PDB entry 1ASK | X-ray diffraction, 2.30 A resolution | chains A and B

# Chain A (and B)
Name: Nuclear transport factor 2
Source organism: Rattus norvegicus
Notes: chain B of this document is another copy of the same molecule, construct and numbering; everything in this record applies to it too
UniProt: P61972 (NTF2_RAT); numbering as in UniProt (aligned over 1-127)
Amino-acid sequence (127 residues; row label = number of the first residue in the row):
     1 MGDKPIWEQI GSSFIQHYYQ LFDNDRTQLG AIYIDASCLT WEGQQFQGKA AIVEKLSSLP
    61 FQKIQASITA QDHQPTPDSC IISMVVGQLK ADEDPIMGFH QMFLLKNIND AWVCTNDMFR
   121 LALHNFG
Disordered / not traced: 1, 127 (chain B: 1-3, 124-127)
Sequence notes: engineered mutation Ala66 (His in P61972)
Swiss-Prot annotation at these positions:
  - modified residue: Lys4 (N6-acetyllysine)
  - mutagenesis: Trp7 (W7A: No effect on interaction with GDP-bound RAN. Decreased interaction with nucleoporins. Decreased localization to the nuclear pore complex. Decreased GDP-bound RAN and other proteins nuclear import), Tyr19 (Y19A: Loss of interaction with GDP-bound RAN. Loss of GDP-bound RAN nuclear import), Asp23 (D23A/N: No effect on interaction with GDP-bound RAN. Increases GDP-bound RAN nuclear import. Increased interaction with nucleoporins and localization to the nuclear pore complex ...), Glu42 (E42D: Loss of interaction with GDP-bound RAN. Loss of GDP-bound RAN nuclear import; E42K: Loss of interaction with GDP-bound RAN. No effect on interaction with nucleoporins ...), Ile64 (I64A: No effect on homodimerization. Decreased interaction with GDP-bound RAN. Loss of interaction with nucleoporins and localization to the nuclear pore complex; I64Q: No effect on homodimerization ...), Met84 (M84E: Decreased homodimerization), Asp92 to Asp94 (Loss of interaction with GDP-bound RAN. No effect on interaction with nucleoporins. Loss of proteins nuclear import), Met102 (M102E: Decreased homodimerization), Asp117 (D117N: Decreased interaction with GDP-bound RAN. No effect on interaction with nucleoporins. No effect on proteins nuclear import), Met118 (M118E: Loss of homodimerization. Decreased interaction with GDP-bound RAN. Decreased interaction with nucleoporins. Decreased localization to the nuclear pore complex), His124 (Loss of interaction with GDP-bound RAN. No effect on interaction with nucleoporins. Decreased proteins nuclear import), Phe126 (Decreased interaction with GDP-bound RAN. No effect on interaction with nucleoporins. No effect on proteins nuclear import)

# Interface between chain A and chain B
Residue-residue contacts - 58 pairs, chain A then chain B:
  Cys38(A) with Gln74(B), hydrogen bond (backbone-side chain)
  Leu39(A) with Gln74(B)
  Thr40(A) with Gln74(B), hydrogen bond
  Gly43(A) with Asp72(B)
  Gln45(A) with Trp7(B); Gln74(B)
  Ala70(A) with Arg120(B)
  Asp72(A) with Thr40(B); Gly43(B); Met118(B); Arg120(B), salt bridge
  His73(A) with Met118(B)
  Gln74(A) with Cys38(B); Leu39(B); Thr40(B), hydrogen bond; Asn116(B); Asp117(B), hydrogen bond (side chain-backbone); Met118(B)
  Pro75(A) with Asn116(B)
  Thr76(A) with Leu104(B); Asn116(B)
  Pro77(A) with Thr115(B); Asn116(B)
  Asp78(A) with Cys80(B); Lys106(B), salt bridge
  Cys80(A) with Asp78(B)
  Ile82(A) with Met102(B), hydrophobic; Leu104(B), hydrophobic; Met118(B)
  Ser83(A) with Met102(B)
  Met84(A) with Met102(B), hydrophobic; Met118(B), hydrophobic; Arg120(B)
  Val86(A) with His100(B)
  His100(A) with Met84(B); Val85(B); Val86(B); His100(B)
  Met102(A) with Ile82(B), hydrophobic; Met84(B), hydrophobic; Met102(B), hydrophobic
  Leu104(A) with Thr76(B)
  Lys106(A) with Asp78(B), salt bridge
  Thr115(A) with Pro77(B)
  Asn116(A) with Gln74(B); Pro75(B); Thr76(B); Pro77(B); Ile82(B)
  Asp117(A) with Gln74(B), hydrogen bond (backbone-side chain)
  Met118(A) with Asp72(B); His73(B); Gln74(B); Ile82(B); Met84(B), hydrophobic
  Arg120(A) with Ala70(B); Asp72(B), salt bridge
  Asn125(A) with Gln88(B)
Also at the interface, not in a pair above, chain A (30 interface residues in all): Gln47, Gln101
Also at the interface, not in a pair above, chain B (30 interface residues in all): Gln45, Phe119

# Summary
The chain A/chain B interface involves 30 residues from each chain, with 5 hydrogen bonds and 4 salt bridges.
Polar contacts include Asp72(A)-Arg120(B), Asp78(A)-Lys106(B) and Cys38(A)-Gln74(B). From UniProt: 14
mutagenesis sites on chain A.
Both chains are Nuclear transport factor 2 (Rattus norvegicus). Entry 1ASK (Nuclear transport factor 2 (NTF2)
H66A mutant) was determined by X-ray diffraction (same publication as 1AR0).
